PDB entry 8QUE | electron microscopy, 3.30 A resolution | chains E and G of the 10 polymer chains in the assembly

== Chain E ==
Name: PHIKZ123
From: Pseudomonas phage phiKZ
Reference sequence: Q8SD39 (Q8SD39_BPDPK); residues 1-543 here = UniProt positions 1-543
Amino-acid sequence (543 residues; row label = number of the first residue in the row):
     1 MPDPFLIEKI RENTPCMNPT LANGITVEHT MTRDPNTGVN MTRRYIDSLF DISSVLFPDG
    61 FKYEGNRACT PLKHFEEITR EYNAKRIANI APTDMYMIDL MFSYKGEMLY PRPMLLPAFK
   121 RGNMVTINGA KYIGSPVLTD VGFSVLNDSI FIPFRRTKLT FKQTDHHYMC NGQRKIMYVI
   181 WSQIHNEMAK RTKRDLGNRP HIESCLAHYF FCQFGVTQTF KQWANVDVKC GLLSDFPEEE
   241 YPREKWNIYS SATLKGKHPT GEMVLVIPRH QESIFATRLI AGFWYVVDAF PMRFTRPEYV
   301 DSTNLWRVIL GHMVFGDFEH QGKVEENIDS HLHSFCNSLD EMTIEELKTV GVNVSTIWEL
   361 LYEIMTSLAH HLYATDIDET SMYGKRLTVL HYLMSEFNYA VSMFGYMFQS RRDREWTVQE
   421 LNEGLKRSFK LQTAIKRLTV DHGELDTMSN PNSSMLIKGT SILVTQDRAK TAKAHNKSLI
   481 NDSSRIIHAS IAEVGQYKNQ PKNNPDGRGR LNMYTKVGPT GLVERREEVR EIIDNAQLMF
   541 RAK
Unresolved in the structure: 1, 190-198, 231-246, 254-261, 311-326
Construct notes: variant Gly-197 (Asp in Q8SD39)

== Chain G ==
Molecule: 75-nt DNA strand
Sequence (75 nucleotides; each row starts with the number of its first residue):
     1 GTACCTATAT TGTAACTTTA GGCTTTTGGG AACTGTCTAC ATAGCAATAT AGCAAATACA
    61 TTCACTAAAA TTACT
Unresolved in the structure: 1-15, 43-75

== Chain E / chain G interface ==
Contacting residue pairs (10; chain E residue first):
  Ile-87(E) / DA41(G)  base contact
  Asn-128(E) / DC40(G)  phosphate contact
  Ala-130(E) / DA39(G)  phosphate contact
  Tyr-132(E) / DA39(G)  phosphate contact
  Gln-432(E) / DT42(G)  base contact
  Lys-436(E) / DT42(G)  phosphate contact
  Thr-439(E) / DA39(G)  phosphate contact
  Thr-439(E) / DC40(G)  phosphate contact
  Val-440(E) / DC40(G)  sugar contact
  Thr-447(E) / DT38(G)  sugar contact
Other interface residues (no listed pair), chain E (10 interface residues in all): Lys-430

== Overview ==
10 residues of chain E face 5 of chain G across their interface.
Here chain E is PHIKZ123 (Pseudomonas phage phiKZ) and chain G is a 75-nt DNA strand. Entry 8QUE (Structure of
the Bacteriophage PhiKZ non-virion RNA Polymerase bound to DNA and RNA) was determined by electron microscopy,
deposited together with 9RJS.
